Entry 7EV8 (X-ray diffraction, 3.23 A resolution); this record covers chains A and B.

# Chain A
Protein: Nucleoprotein
Source organism: Human parainfluenza 3 virus (strain Wash/47885/57)
UniProt: P06159 (NCAP_PI3H4); numbering as in UniProt (aligned over 29-374)
Chain sequence (346 residues; row label = number of the first residue in the row):
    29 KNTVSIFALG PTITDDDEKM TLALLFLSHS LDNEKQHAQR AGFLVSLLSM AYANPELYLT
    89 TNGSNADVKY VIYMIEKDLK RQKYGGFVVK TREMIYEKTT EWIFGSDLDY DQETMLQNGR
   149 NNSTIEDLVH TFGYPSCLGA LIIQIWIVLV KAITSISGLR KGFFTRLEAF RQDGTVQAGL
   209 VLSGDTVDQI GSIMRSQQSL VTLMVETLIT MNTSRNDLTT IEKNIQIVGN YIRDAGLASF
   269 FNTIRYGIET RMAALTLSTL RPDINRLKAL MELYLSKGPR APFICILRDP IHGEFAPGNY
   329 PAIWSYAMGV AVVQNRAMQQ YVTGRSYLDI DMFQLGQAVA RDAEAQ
Unresolved in the structure: 136-153
Sequence notes: variant D45 (Asn in P06159)
Curated features (UniProtKB/Swiss-Prot):
  - binding site (RNA): K179, K189, R194, Y259, Y349, R353
  - natural variant: D45 (N45D: In strain: Isolate 104B44; this construct carries the variant), E104 (E104R: In strain: JS), E129 (E129D: In strain: JS), T284 (T284S: In strain: Isolate 104B44)

# Chain B
Protein: Phosphoprotein
Source organism: Human respirovirus 3
UniProt: A0A346TKJ9 (A0A346TKJ9_9MONO); residues 1-42 here = UniProt positions 1-42
Chain sequence (42 residues; numbered 1 to 42; the number before each row is that of its first residue):
     1 MESDAKNYQI MDSWEEEPRD KSTNISSALN IIEFILSTDP QE
Unresolved in the structure: 1-19

# Interface between chain A and chain B
Contacting residue pairs (31):
  D262(A) - K21(B)
  F268(A) - I25(B)  hydrophobic
  F269(A) - K21(B)
  F269(A) - I25(B)  hydrophobic
  I272(A) - I25(B)  hydrophobic
  I272(A) - A28(B)  hydrophobic
  I276(A) - A28(B)
  I276(A) - I31(B)
  I276(A) - I32(B)  hydrophobic
  E277(A) - N24(B)
  E277(A) - S27(B)
  R279(A) - I31(B)
  T284(A) - D39(B)
  T284(A) - E42(B)
  L285(A) - E42(B)
  S286(A) - E42(B)
  R289(A) - L36(B)
  R289(A) - D39(B)  salt bridge
  R289(A) - Q41(B)
  R289(A) - E42(B)
  I292(A) - I32(B)
  I292(A) - L36(B)  hydrophobic
  K296(A) - L29(B)
  K296(A) - E33(B)  salt bridge
  K296(A) - L36(B)
  M299(A) - I25(B)  hydrophobic
  M299(A) - A28(B)  hydrophobic
  M299(A) - I32(B)  hydrophobic
  E300(A) - E33(B)
  L303(A) - I25(B)  hydrophobic
  L303(A) - L29(B)  hydrophobic
Also at the interface, not in a pair above, chain A (19 interface residues in all): L283, N293, Y302
Also at the interface, not in a pair above, chain B (15 interface residues in all): F34, I35
From the paper, about this interface:
  - interface residues, chain B: I25(B), L29(B), I31(B), I32(B), I35(B)
  - hot spots on chain B (mutagenesis) - I25E, L29E: decreased binding to Nucleoprotein (chain A)

# Summary
Chain A and chain B form an interface of 19 and 15 residues respectively, with 2 salt bridges. Polar contacts
include R289(A)-D39(B) and K296(A)-E33(B). From UniProt: 6 RNA-binding residues on chain A. The paper reports
that I25E and L29E of chain B reduce binding to Nucleoprotein (chain A); interface residues I25(B), L29(B) and
I31(B) among others.
Here chain A is Nucleoprotein (Human parainfluenza 3 virus (strain Wash/47885/57)) and chain B is
Phosphoprotein (Human respirovirus 3). Entry 7EV8 (Structure of Human Parainfluenza Virus 3 Unassembled
Nucleoprotein in Complex with its viral chaperone) was determined by X-ray diffraction.
